6M6C - chains B and C of the 8 polymer chains in the assembly; structure by electron microscopy, 3.10 A resolution.

# Chain B
Molecule: DNA-directed RNA polymerase subunit alpha
Source organism: Thermus thermophilus (strain HB8 / ATCC 27634 / DSM 579)
Notes: EC 2.7.7.6
UniProtKB: Q5SHR6 (RPOA_THET8); residues 1-315 here = UniProt positions 1-315
Sequence (315 residues; numbered 1 to 315; the number before each row is that of its first residue):
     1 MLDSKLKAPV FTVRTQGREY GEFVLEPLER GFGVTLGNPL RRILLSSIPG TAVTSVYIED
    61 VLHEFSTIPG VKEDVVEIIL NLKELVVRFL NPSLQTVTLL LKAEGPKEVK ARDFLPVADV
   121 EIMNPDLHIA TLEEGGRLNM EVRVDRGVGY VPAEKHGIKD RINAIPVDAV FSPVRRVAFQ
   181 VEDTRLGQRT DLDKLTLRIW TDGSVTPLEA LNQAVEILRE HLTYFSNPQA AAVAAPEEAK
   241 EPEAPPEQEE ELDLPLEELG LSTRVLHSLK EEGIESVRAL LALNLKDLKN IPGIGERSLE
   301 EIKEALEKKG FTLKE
Not modelled in the structure: 1-6, 229-315

# Chain C
Molecule: DNA-directed RNA polymerase subunit beta
Source organism: Thermus thermophilus (strain HB8 / ATCC 27634 / DSM 579)
Notes: EC 2.7.7.6
UniProtKB: Q8RQE9 (RPOB_THET8); residue numbers follow UniProt; this construct covers 1-1119
Sequence (1119 residues; row label = number of the first residue in the row):
     1 MEIKRFGRIR EVIPLPPLTE IQVESYRRAL QADVPPEKRE NVGIQAAFRE TFPIEEEDKG
    61 KGGLVLDFLE YRLGEPPFPQ DECREKDLTY QAPLYARLQL IHKDTGLIKE DEVFLGHIPL
   121 MTEDGSFIIN GADRVIVSQI HRSPGVYFTP DPARPGRYIA SIIPLPKRGP WIDLEVEPNG
   181 VVSMKVNKRK FPLVLLLRVL GYDQETLARE LGAYGELVQG LMDESVFAMR PEEALIRLFT
   241 LLRPGDPPKR DKAVAYVYGL IADPRRYDLG EAGRYKAEEK LGIRLSGRTL ARFEDGEFKD
   301 EVFLPTLRYL FALTAGVPGH EVDDIDHLGN RRIRTVGELM TDQFRVGLAR LARGVRERML
   361 MGSEDSLTPA KLVNSRPLEA AIREFFSRSQ LSQFKDETNP LSSLRHKRRI SALGPGGLTR
   421 ERAGFDVRDV HRTHYGRICP VETPEGANIG LITSLAAYAR VDELGFIRTP YRRVVGGVVT
   481 DEVVYMTATE EDRYTIAQAN TPLEGNRIAA ERVVARRKGE PVIVSPEEVE FMDVSPKQVF
   541 SVNTNLIPFL EHDDANRALM GSNMQTQAVP LIRAQAPVVM TGLEERVVRD SLAALYAEED
   601 GEVAKVDGNR IVVRYEDGRL VEYPLRRFYR SNQGTALDQR PRVVVGQRVR KGDLLADGPA
   661 SENGFLALGQ NVLVAIMPFD GYNFEDAIVI SEELLKRDFY TSIHIERYEI EARDTKLGPE
   721 RITRDIPHLS EAALRDLDEE GVVRIGAEVK PGDILVGRTS FKGESEPTPE ERLLRSIFGE
   781 KARDVKDTSL RVPPGEGGIV VRTVRLRRGD PGVELKPGVR EVVRVYVAQK RKLQVGDKLA
   841 NRHGNKGVVA KILPVEDMPH LPDGTPVDVI LNPLGVPSRM NLGQILETHL GLAGYFLGQR
   901 YISPIFDGAK EPEIKELLAQ AFEVYFGKRK GEGFGVDKRE VEVLRRAEKL GLVTPGKTPE
   961 EQLKELFLQG KVVLYDGRTG EPIEGPIVVG QMFIMKLYHM VEDKMHARST GPYSLITQQP
  1021 LGGKAQFGGQ RFGEMEVWAL EAYGAAHTLQ EMLTLKSDDI EGRNAAYEAI IKGEDVPEPS
  1081 VPESFRVLVK ELQALALDVQ TLDEKDNPVD IFEGLASKR
Not modelled in the structure: 57-63, 1119

# Interface between chain B and chain C
Contacting residue pairs (5; chain B residue first):
  Arg30(B) - Glu692(C)  salt bridge
  Arg30(B) - Pro854(C)
  Asn38(B) - Arg978(C)  hydrogen bond (side chain-backbone)
  Asn38(B) - Thr979(C)
  Arg42(B) - Glu981(C)  salt bridge
Interface residues without a listed pair, chain B (4 interface residues in all): Val34

# Summary
Chain B and chain C form an interface of 4 and 5 residues respectively, with 1 hydrogen bond and 2 salt
bridges. Polar pairs include Arg30(B)-Glu692(C), Arg42(B)-Glu981(C) and Asn38(B)-Arg978(C).
Chain B is DNA-directed RNA polymerase subunit alpha and chain C is DNA-directed RNA polymerase subunit beta,
both from Thermus thermophilus (strain HB8 / ATCC 27634 / DSM 579); the structure, CryoEM structure of Thermus
thermophilus RNA polymerase elongation complex, was determined by electron microscopy together with 6M6A and
6M6B from the same study.
